Entry 3P8F (X-ray diffraction, 2.00 A resolution); this record covers chains A and I.

[Chain A]
Name: ST14 protein
Organism: Homo sapiens
Notes: EC 3.4.21.109; fragment: catalytic domain
UniProtKB: Q8WVC1 (Q8WVC1_HUMAN); the construct lacks a stretch of the UniProt sequence and is renumbered around it, so the offset changes along the chain: 16-60 = UniProt 182-226; 61-77 = UniProt 236-252; 78-148 = UniProt 254-324; 150-184 = UniProt 325-359; 4 more segments
Sequence (241 residues; numbered 16 to 244 plus 14 insertion-coded residues; 2 numbers in that range are skipped by the numbering (no residue carries them; nothing is unmodelled there); the number before each row is that of its first residue; a row labelled like 60A-60I holds insertion residues (60A, then the next letters in order)):
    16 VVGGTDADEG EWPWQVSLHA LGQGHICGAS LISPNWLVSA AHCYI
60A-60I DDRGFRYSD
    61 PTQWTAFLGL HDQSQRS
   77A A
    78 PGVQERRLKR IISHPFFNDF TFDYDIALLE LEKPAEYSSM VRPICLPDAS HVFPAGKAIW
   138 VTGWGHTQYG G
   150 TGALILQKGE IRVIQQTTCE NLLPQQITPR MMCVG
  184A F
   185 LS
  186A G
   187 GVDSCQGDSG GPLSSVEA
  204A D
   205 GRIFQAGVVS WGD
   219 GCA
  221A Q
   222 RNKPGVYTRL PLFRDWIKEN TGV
Disulfides: Cys-42/Cys-58, Cys-168/Cys-182, Cys-191/Cys-220
Covalently attached groups: glutathione (GSH) linked to Cys-122
Differences from the reference sequence: engineered mutation Gln-164 (Asn339 in Q8WVC1)
Ligand contacts: glutathione (GSH): Trp-29, Arg-119, Pro-120, Ile-121, Arg-206, Ile-207
What the authors report for this chain:
  - catalytic residues: His-57, Ser-195
  - contacts within the chain: His-57/Ser-195, His-57/Asp-102 (hydrogen bond)
  - catalytic residues: Asp-102 (proposed by the authors, not directly observed)
  - conformationally variable residues (side-chain flip): Phe-99, Gln-192
  - specificity-determining residues: Phe-99 (proposed by the authors, not directly observed)
  - binding site for Trypsin inhibitor 1 (chain I): Thr-98
  - binding site for glutathione: Cys-122

[Chain I]
Name: Trypsin inhibitor 1
UniProtKB: Q4GWU5 (SFTI1_HELAN); residues 1-14 here correspond to UniProt positions 40-53 (UniProt number = residue number + 39)
Sequence (14 residues; numbered 1 to 14; the number before each row is that of its first residue):
     1 GRCTKSIPPI CFPD
Disulfides: Cys-3/Cys-11
Covalently attached groups: covalent link Gly-1/Asp-14
Curated features (UniProtKB/Swiss-Prot):
  - site: Lys-5, Ser-6 (Reactive bond)
  - cross-link: Gly-1 to Asp-14 (Cyclopeptide (Gly-Asp))
What the authors report for this chain:
  - contacts within the chain: Arg-2/Asp-14
  - conformationally variable residues (side-chain flip): Phe-12

[Interface between chain A and chain I]
Residue-residue contacts - 45 pairs, chain A then chain I:
  Ile-41(A) with Ser-6(I); Ile-7(I), hydrogen bond (backbone-backbone)
  Cys-42(A) with Ser-6(I)
  His-57(A) with Thr-4(I); Ser-6(I); Ile-10(I)
  Tyr-60G(A) with Pro-8(I)
  Asp-96(A) with Phe-12(I)
  Phe-97(A) with Arg-2(I), hydrogen bond (backbone-side chain); Phe-12(I), hydrophobic
  Thr-98(A) with Arg-2(I)
  Phe-99(A) with Arg-2(I); Thr-4(I); Ile-10(I); Phe-12(I), hydrophobic
  Gln-175(A) with Arg-2(I); Asp-14(I)
  Asp-189(A) with Lys-5(I), salt bridge
  Ser-190(A) with Lys-5(I), hydrogen bond
  Cys-191(A) with Lys-5(I)
  Gln-192(A) with Cys-3(I); Thr-4(I), hydrogen bond (side chain-backbone); Lys-5(I); Ser-6(I); Pro-9(I)
  Gly-193(A) with Lys-5(I), hydrogen bond (backbone-backbone); Ile-7(I)
  Asp-194(A) with Lys-5(I), hydrogen bond (backbone-backbone)
  Ser-195(A) with Lys-5(I), hydrogen bond (backbone-backbone); Ser-6(I), hydrogen bond (side chain-backbone)
  Val-213(A) with Lys-5(I)
  Ser-214(A) with Thr-4(I); Lys-5(I), hydrogen bond (backbone-backbone)
  Trp-215(A) with Arg-2(I); Cys-3(I); Thr-4(I); Lys-5(I)
  Gly-216(A) with Gly-1(I); Arg-2(I); Cys-3(I), hydrogen bond (backbone-backbone); Lys-5(I)
  Asp-217(A) with Gly-1(I)
  Gly-219(A) with Gly-1(I); Lys-5(I)
  Gly-226(A) with Lys-5(I)
Also at the interface, not in a pair above, chain A (30 interface residues in all): Gln-38, His-40, Cys-58, Ile-60, His-143, Tyr-146, Cys-220
From the paper, about this interface:
  - residue pairs: Phe-97(A)/Arg-2(I), Ser-195(A)/Ser-6(I) (hydrogen bond), Ser-195(A)/Lys-5(I) (backbone contact), Gly-1(I)/Gly-219(A) (backbone contact), Arg-2(I)/Phe-99(A) (cation-pi contact), Arg-2(I)/Trp-215(A) (cation-pi contact), Cys-3(I)/Gly-216(A), Thr-4(I)/His-57(A), Thr-4(I)/Phe-99(A), Thr-4(I)/Gln-192(A) (hydrogen bond), Lys-5(I)/Ser-190(A) (hydrogen bond), Lys-5(I)/Asp-189(A), Lys-5(I)/Ser-214(A), Lys-5(I)/Gly-193(A), Ile-7(I)/Ile-41(A) (hydrophobic contact), Phe-12(I)/Phe-97(A) (hydrophobic contact), Phe-12(I)/Phe-99(A) (hydrophobic contact)

[Overview]
30 residues of chain A face 12 of chain I across their interface, with 10 hydrogen bonds and 1 salt bridge.
Among the polar pairs are Asp-189(A)/Lys-5(I), Phe-97(A)/Arg-2(I) and Ser-190(A)/Lys-5(I). The authors report
contacts between Phe-97(A) and Arg-2(I), Cys-3(I) and Gly-216(A) and Thr-4(I) and His-57(A) among others;
hydrogen bonds between Ser-195(A) and Ser-6(I), Thr-4(I) and Gln-192(A) and Lys-5(I) and Ser-190(A); backbone
contacts between Ser-195(A) and Lys-5(I) and Gly-1(I) and Gly-219(A). From the paper: catalytic residues
His-57(A), Ser-195(A) and Asp-102(A); a binding site for Trypsin inhibitor 1 (chain I) at Thr-98(A).
Chain A is ST14 protein (Homo sapiens) and chain I is Trypsin inhibitor 1; the structure, Crystal Structure of
MT-SP1 in complex with SFTI-1, was determined by X-ray diffraction, deposited together with 3P8G.
